7LMZ - chains E and F of the 7 polymer chains in the assembly; structure by electron microscopy, 3.06 A resolution.

== Chain E (and F) ==
Molecule: Transitional endoplasmic reticulum ATPase
Organism: Homo sapiens
Notes: EC 3.6.4.6; chain F of this document is another copy of the same molecule, construct and numbering; everything in this record applies to it too
UniProt: P55072 (TERA_HUMAN); residue numbers follow UniProt; this construct covers 1-806
Sequence (806 residues; row label = number of the first residue in the row):
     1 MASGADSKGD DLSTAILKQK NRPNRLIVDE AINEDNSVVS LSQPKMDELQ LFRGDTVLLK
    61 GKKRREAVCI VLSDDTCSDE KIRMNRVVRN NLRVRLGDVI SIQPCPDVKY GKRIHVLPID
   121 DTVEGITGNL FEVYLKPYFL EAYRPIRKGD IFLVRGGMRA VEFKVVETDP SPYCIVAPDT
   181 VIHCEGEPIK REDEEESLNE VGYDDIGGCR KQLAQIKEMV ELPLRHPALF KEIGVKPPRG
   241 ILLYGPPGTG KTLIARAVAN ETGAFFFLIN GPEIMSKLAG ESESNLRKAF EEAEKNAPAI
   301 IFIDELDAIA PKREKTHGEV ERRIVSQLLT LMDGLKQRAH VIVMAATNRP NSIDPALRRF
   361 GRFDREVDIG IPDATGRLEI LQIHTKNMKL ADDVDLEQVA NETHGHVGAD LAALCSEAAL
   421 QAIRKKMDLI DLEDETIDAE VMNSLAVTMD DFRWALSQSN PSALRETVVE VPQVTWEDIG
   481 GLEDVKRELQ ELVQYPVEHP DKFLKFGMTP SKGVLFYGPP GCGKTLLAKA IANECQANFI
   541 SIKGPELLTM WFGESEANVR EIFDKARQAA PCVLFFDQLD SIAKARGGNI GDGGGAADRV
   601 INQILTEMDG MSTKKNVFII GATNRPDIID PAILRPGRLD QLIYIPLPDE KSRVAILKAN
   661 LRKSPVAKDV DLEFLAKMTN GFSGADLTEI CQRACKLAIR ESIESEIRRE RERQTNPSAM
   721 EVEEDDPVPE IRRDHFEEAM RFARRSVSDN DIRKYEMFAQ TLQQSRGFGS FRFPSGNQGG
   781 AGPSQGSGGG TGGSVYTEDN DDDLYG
Disordered / not traced: 1-11, 715-726, 767-806 (chain F: 1-20, 463-471, 546-557, 584-595, 715-726, 763-769, 776-806)
Sequence notes: engineered mutation E232 (Ala in P55072), Q578 (Glu in P55072)
Ion coordination: Mg2+ site 1: T252 (together with ATP); Mg2+ site 2: T525 (together with ATP)
Ligand contacts:
  - ATP (adenosine-5'-triphosphate), molecule 1: D205, I206, G207, C209, P246, P247, G248, T249, G250, K251, T252, L253, R256, E305, N348, I380, I383, H384, V407, G408, A409
  - ATP, molecule 2: D478, I479, G480, L482, P519, P520, G521, C522, G523, K524, T525, L526, Q578, N624, I656, N660, G684, A685, T688
Swiss-Prot annotation at these positions:
  - region: T797 to G806 (Interaction with UBXN6)
  - motif: D802 to G806 (PIM motif)
  - binding site (ATP): P247 to L253, N348, H384, G521 to L526
  - modified residue: A2 (N-acetylalanine), S3 (Phosphoserine), S7 (Phosphoserine), S13 (Phosphoserine), S37 (Phosphoserine), K315 (N6,N6,N6-trimethyllysine), T436 (Phosphothreonine), S462 (Phosphoserine), K502 (N6-acetyllysine), K505 (N6-acetyllysine), K668 (N6-acetyllysine), S702 (Phosphoserine), K754 (N6-acetyllysine), S770 (Phosphoserine), S775 (Phosphoserine), S787 (Phosphoserine), Y805 (Phosphotyrosine)
  - cross-link (Glycyl lysine isopeptide (Lys-Gly)): K8 (interchain with G-Cter in SUMO2), K18 (interchain with G-Cter in SUMO2)
  - natural variant: R95 (R95G: In IBMPFD1), G97 (G97E: In CMT2Y), I126 (I126F: In IBMPFD1; uncertain significance), R155 (R155C: In IBMPFD1; R155H: In FTDALS6 and IBMPFD1; R155L: In IBMPFD1; R155P: In IBMPFD1; R155S: In IBMPFD1), R159 (R159G: In FTDALS6; R159H: In IBMPFD1), A160 (A160T: In IBMPFD1; uncertain significance), E185 (E185K: In CMT2Y), R191 (R191Q: In FTDALS6 and IBMPFD1), L198 (L198W: In IBMPFD1), E232 (A232E: In IBMPFD1; this construct carries the variant), I254 (I254F: In IBMPFD1; uncertain significance), I369 (I369T: In IBMPFD1; uncertain significance), 2 further natural variant entries in UniProt
  - mutagenesis: F52 to D55 (Abolishes interaction with NPLOC4; when associated with A-110), R53 (R53A: Minor effect on affinity for ATP and ADP), R86 (R86A: Strongly increased affinity for ATP. Strongly reduced affinity for ADP), Y110 (Y110A: Abolishes interaction with NPLOC4; when associated with 52-A--A-55), R113 to H115 (Severely reduced binding to DERL1), F131 (F131R: Severely reduced binding to DERL1), L140 (L140D: Severely reduced binding to DERL1), D179 (D179R: No effect on binding to DERL1), H183 (H183W: Severely reduced binding to DERL1), K251 (K251Q: Impairs ERAD degradation of HMGCR and does not inhibit interaction with RHBDD1; when associated with Q-524), E305 (E305Q: Defect in ubiquitin-dependent protein degradation by the proteasome; when associated with Q-578), K312 (K312A: Does not affect methylation by VCPKMT), 7 further mutagenesis entries in UniProt
What the authors report for this chain:
  - mutagenesis - W551A/F552A, R599A: abolished catalytic activity
  - mutagenesis - I590A/D592A: unchanged catalytic activity
  - mutagenesis - L464A: decreased catalytic activity
  - disease-associated variants - A232E: increased catalytic activity (citing earlier work)
  - mutagenesis - E578Q: decreased catalytic activity (citing earlier work)

== Chain E / chain F interface ==
Pairs across the interface - 85 pairs, chain E then chain F:
  L12(E) with Q421(F); R424(F); W454(F), hydrophobic
  S13(E) with R424(F)
  I16(E) with L432(F), hydrophobic
  K20(E) with M427(F); I430(F); D431(F); L432(F)
  R22(E) with D431(F), salt bridge; D434(F), salt bridge
  R25(E) with D431(F), salt bridge; E433(F), salt bridge
  K60(E) with E433(F)
  S101(E) with E433(F), hydrogen bond
  K217(E) with L432(F)
  E218(E) with L420(F); R424(F), salt bridge
  L222(E) with L432(F), hydrophobic
  R225(E) with L432(F), hydrogen bond (side chain-backbone); E433(F), hydrogen bond (side chain-backbone)
  H226(E) with D431(F); L432(F); D434(F), hydrogen bond (side chain-backbone); E435(F); I437(F)
  L229(E) with I423(F), hydrophobic
  K231(E) with E192(F), salt bridge
  E232(E) with K389(F), salt bridge; M442(F)
  I233(E) with M388(F); K389(F); A419(F), hydrophobic; L445(F), hydrophobic
  V235(E) with M388(F), hydrophobic; S416(F); A419(F), hydrophobic
  E314(E) with H317(F), hydrogen bond (backbone-side chain)
  T316(E) with H317(F)
  H317(E) with H317(F)
  E319(E) with G318(F); E319(F); V320(F)
  R322(E) with H317(F), hydrogen bond (side chain-backbone); G318(F)
  R323(E) with M275(F); S276(F); K277(F); L278(F)
  S326(E) with P272(F); M275(F); S276(F)
  Q327(E) with S276(F)
  T330(E) with P272(F), hydrogen bond (side chain-backbone); E273(F), hydrogen bond (side chain-backbone)
  D333(E) with N270(F)
  R359(E) with P247(F); N348(F)
  F360(E) with A409(F), hydrophobic; D410(F)
  E491(E) with R700(F), salt bridge
  Y495(E) with I703(F), hydrophobic; E704(F)
  H499(E) with I703(F); E706(F), salt bridge; I707(F)
  D501(E) with E706(F)
  K502(E) with I699(F); S702(F), hydrogen bond (side chain-backbone); I703(F); E706(F), salt bridge; P727(F)
  F503(E) with I699(F)
  K505(E) with P665(F); V728(F), hydrogen bond (side chain-backbone); P729(F)
  F506(E) with K663(F), hydrogen bond (backbone-side chain); S664(F); A698(F), hydrophobic; I699(F), hydrophobic; V728(F); P729(F); I731(F), hydrophobic
  G507(E) with K663(F), hydrogen bond (backbone-side chain)
  M508(E) with K663(F)
Other interface residues (no listed pair), chain E (51 interface residues in all): F230, G234, K236, A279, G280, E283, R313, K315, L329, R362, R365
Other interface residues (no listed pair), chain F (61 interface residues in all): E305, A308, E321, R349, N387, A413, C415, E417, K425, D428, Q692

== In short ==
51 residues of chain E and 61 residues of chain F are in contact; the contacts include 12 hydrogen bonds and
10 salt bridges. Polar contacts include R22(E)-D431(F), R22(E)-D434(F) and R25(E)-D431(F). The paper reports
that W551A/F552A and R599A of chain E abolish catalytic activity; L464A and E578Q of chain E reduce catalytic
activity; 6 substitutions were tested in all.
Chain E and chain F are both Transitional endoplasmic reticulum ATPase (Homo sapiens); the structure, Cryo-EM
structure of human p97 in complex with Npl4/Ufd1 and Ub6 (Class 1), was determined by electron microscopy,
deposited together with 7LN0, 7LN1, 7LN2, 7LN3, 7LN4, 7LN5 and 7LN6.
